Entry 7EH2 (X-ray diffraction, 3.34 A resolution); this record covers chains F and G of the 9 polymer chains in the assembly.

# Chain F
Protein: RNA polymerase sigma factor SigA
Organism: Thermus thermophilus HB8
UniProtKB: Q5SKW1 (Q5SKW1_THET8); residues 1-423 here = UniProt positions 1-423
Sequence (443 residues; numbered -19 to 423; the number before each row is that of its first residue; numbers below 1 keep their minus sign (Met-19 is residue -19)):
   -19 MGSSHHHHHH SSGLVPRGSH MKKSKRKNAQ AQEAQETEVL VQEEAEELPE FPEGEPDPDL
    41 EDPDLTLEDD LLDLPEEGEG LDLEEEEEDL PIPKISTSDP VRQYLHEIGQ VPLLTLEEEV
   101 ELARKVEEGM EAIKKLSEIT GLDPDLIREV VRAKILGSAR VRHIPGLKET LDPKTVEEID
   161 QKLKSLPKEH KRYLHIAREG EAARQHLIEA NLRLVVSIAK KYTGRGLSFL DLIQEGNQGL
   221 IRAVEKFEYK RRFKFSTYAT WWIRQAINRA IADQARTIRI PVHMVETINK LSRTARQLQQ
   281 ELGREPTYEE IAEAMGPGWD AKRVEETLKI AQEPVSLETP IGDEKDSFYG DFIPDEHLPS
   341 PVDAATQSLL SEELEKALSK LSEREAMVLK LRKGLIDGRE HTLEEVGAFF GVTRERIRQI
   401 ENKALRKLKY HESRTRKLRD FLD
Unresolved in the structure: -19 to 77
Differences from the reference sequence: expression tag (-19 to 0)

# Chain G
Molecule: 27-nt DNA strand
Sequence (27 nucleotides; numbered 1 to 27; the number before each row is that of its first residue):
     1 TATAATGGGA GCTGTCACGG ATGCAGG
Unresolved in the structure: 26-27

# Chain F / chain G interface
Contacting residue pairs (40; chain F residue first):
  Asp79(F) with DG8(G), hydrogen bond to the base; DG9(G), base contact
  Val81(F) with DG8(G), base contact
  Arg82(F) with DG8(G), hydrogen bond to the base; DG9(G), base contact
  Leu85(F) with DG7(G), sugar contact; DG8(G), base contact
  His86(F) with DG7(G), base contact
  Gly89(F) with DG7(G), base contact
  Leu93(F) with DT6(G), base contact
  Glu99(F) with DT6(G), base contact
  Asn191(F) with DT6(G), hydrogen bond to the base
  Arg193(F) with DT6(G), phosphate contact; DG7(G), hydrogen bond to the base
  Leu194(F) with DA5(G), sugar contact; DT6(G), hydrogen bond to the base
  Val196(F) with DG7(G), sugar contact
  Ser197(F) with DT6(G), sugar contact
  Lys200(F) with DG8(G), salt bridge to the phosphate; DG9(G), phosphate contact
  Phe209(F) with DG8(G), sugar contact
  Lys226(F) with DT1(G), base contact; DA2(G), hydrogen bond to the base
  Phe227(F) with DA2(G), base contact
  Glu228(F) with DA2(G), hydrogen bond to the base
  Arg231(F) with DA2(G), hydrogen bond to the base
  Phe233(F) with DA2(G), base contact; DT3(G), sugar contact; DA4(G), phosphate contact
  Lys234(F) with DA4(G), hydrogen bond to the phosphate; DA5(G), salt bridge to the phosphate
  Ser236(F) with DA4(G), sugar contact; DA5(G), hydrogen bond to the phosphate
  Thr237(F) with DA2(G), sugar contact; DA4(G), hydrogen bond to the phosphate; DA5(G), base contact
  Tyr238(F) with DT1(G), base contact; DA2(G), stacking on the base
  Thr240(F) with DA5(G), base contact
  Trp241(F) with DT1(G), sugar contact
Interface residues without a listed pair, chain F (29 interface residues in all): Ile88, Ala190, Leu192

# Overview
29 residues of chain F and 9 residues of chain G are in contact, with 11 hydrogen bonds, 2 salt bridges and 1
aromatic stacking contact. Polar contacts include Asp79(F)-DG8(G), Arg82(F)-DG8(G) and Asn191(F)-DT6(G).
Here chain F is RNA polymerase sigma factor SigA (Thermus thermophilus HB8) and chain G is a 27-nt DNA strand.
Entry 7EH2 (Thermus thermophilus transcription initiation complex containing a template-strand pyrimidine at
position TSS-2 and GpG RNA primer) was determined by X-ray diffraction, deposited together with 7EH0 and 7EH1.
